PDB entry 6MIT | X-ray diffraction, 3.20 A resolution | chains C and F of the 5 polymer chains in the assembly

Chain C:
Protein: Lipopolysaccharide export system protein LptC
Source organism: Enterobacter cloacae subsp. cloacae (strain ATCC 13047 / DSM 30054 / NBRC 13535 / NCDC 279-56)
UniProt: A0A0H3CU18 (A0A0H3CU18_ENTCC); numbering as in UniProt (aligned over 1-191)
Amino-acid sequence (195 residues; row label = number of the first residue in the row):
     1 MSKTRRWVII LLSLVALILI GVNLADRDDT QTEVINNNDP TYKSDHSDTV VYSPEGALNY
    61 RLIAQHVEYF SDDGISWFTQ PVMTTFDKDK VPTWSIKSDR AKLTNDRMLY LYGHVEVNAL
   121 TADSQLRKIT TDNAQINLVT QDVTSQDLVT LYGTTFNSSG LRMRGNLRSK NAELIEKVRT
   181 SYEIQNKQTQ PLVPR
Not modelled in the structure: 25-38, 190-195
Sequence notes: expression tag (192-195)
Reported in the primary citation:
  - conformationally variable residues (order/disorder transition): A25 to N38

Chain F:
Protein: LPS export ABC transporter permease LptF
Source organism: Enterobacter cloacae
UniProt: A0A232G4N0 (A0A232G4N0_ENTCL); residues 1-366 here = UniProt positions 1-366
Amino-acid sequence (366 residues; each row starts with the number of its first residue):
     1 MIIIRYLVRE TLKSQLAILF ILLLIFFCQK LVKILGAAVD GEIPTNLVLS LLGLGIPEMA
    61 QLILPLSLFL GLLMTLGKLY TESEITVMHA CGLSKAVLVK AAMILALFTG IVAAVNVMWA
   121 GPMSSRHQDE VLAEAKANPG MAALAQGQFQ QATDGNSVLF IESVDGSKFN DVFLAQLRTK
   181 GNARPSVVVA DSGQLAQRKD GSQVVTLNKG TRFEGTAMLR DFRITDFQNY QAIIGHQAVA
   241 LDPTDTEQMD MRTLWNTDTD RARAEFHWRI TLVFTVFMMA LIVVPLSVVN PRQGRVLSML
   301 PAMLLYLIYF LLQTSIRSNG AKGKLDPMVW TWFVNSLYIL LALGLNLWDT VPVRRIRARF
   361 SRKGAI
Not modelled in the structure: 236-241, 357-366

Chain C / chain F interface:
Residue-residue contacts (50; chain C residue first):
  M1(C) - N290(F)
  M1(C) - Q293(F)
  R5(C) - P301(F)
  I9(C) - L300(F)  hydrophobic
  L12(C) - P301(F)
  L12(C) - L304(F)  hydrophobic
  L12(C) - L305(F)  hydrophobic
  L12(C) - I308(F)
  S13(C) - L304(F)
  V15(C) - I308(F)  hydrophobic
  A16(C) - I308(F)
  A16(C) - L311(F)
  L19(C) - L311(F)  hydrophobic
  L19(C) - L312(F)  hydrophobic
  I20(C) - L311(F)  hydrophobic
  N23(C) - S315(F)  hydrogen bond
  P40(C) - I233(F)
  T41(C) - A232(F)
  T41(C) - I233(F)
  Y42(C) - R212(F)  hydrogen bond
  Y42(C) - Y230(F)  hydrophobic
  Y42(C) - Q231(F)
  K43(C) - N229(F)
  K43(C) - Y230(F)
  K43(C) - Q231(F)  hydrogen bond (backbone-backbone)
  S44(C) - F227(F)
  S44(C) - N229(F)  hydrogen bond (side chain-backbone)
  D45(C) - Q228(F)
  D45(C) - N229(F)  hydrogen bond (side chain-backbone)
  H46(C) - D226(F)
  H46(C) - Q228(F)
  S47(C) - T225(F)
  S47(C) - D226(F)
  D48(C) - I224(F)
  D48(C) - T225(F)
  D48(C) - D226(F)  hydrogen bond (backbone-backbone)
  T49(C) - I224(F)
  T49(C) - T225(F)
  V50(C) - F222(F)
  V50(C) - I224(F)  hydrogen bond (backbone-backbone)
  V51(C) - F222(F)
  Y52(C) - D221(F)
  Y52(C) - F222(F)
  S53(C) - R220(F)
  S53(C) - D221(F)
  P54(C) - L219(F)
  P54(C) - R220(F)  hydrogen bond (backbone-backbone)
  P54(C) - D221(F)
  E55(C) - R220(F)
  G56(C) - R220(F)
Also at the interface, not in a pair above, chain C (28 interface residues in all): S2
Also at the interface, not in a pair above, chain F (27 interface residues in all): R223, L307
The authors on this interface:
  - interface residues, chain C: Y42(C)

In short:
Chain C and chain F form an interface of 28 and 27 residues respectively; the contacts include 8 hydrogen
bonds. Polar contacts include N23(C)-S315(F), Y42(C)-R212(F) and S44(C)-N229(F). The paper reports the
interface residue Y42(C); conformational variability at A25(C).
Chain C is Lipopolysaccharide export system protein LptC (Enterobacter cloacae subsp. cloacae (strain ATCC
13047 / DSM 30054 / NBRC 13535 / NCDC 279-56)) and chain F is LPS export ABC transporter permease LptF
(Enterobacter cloacae); the structure, LptBFGC from Enterobacter cloacae, was determined by X-ray diffraction
(same publication as 6MJP).
